Entry 9R0Y (X-ray diffraction, 1.27 A resolution); this record covers chains A and B.

# Chain A (and B)
Molecule: Metallo-beta-lactamase type 2
From: Klebsiella pneumoniae
Notes: EC 3.5.2.6; chain B of this document is another copy of the same molecule, construct and numbering; everything in this record applies to it too
UniProt: C7C422 (BLAN1_KLEPN); residue numbers follow UniProt; this construct covers 29-270
Amino-acid sequence (246 residues; each row starts with the number of its first residue):
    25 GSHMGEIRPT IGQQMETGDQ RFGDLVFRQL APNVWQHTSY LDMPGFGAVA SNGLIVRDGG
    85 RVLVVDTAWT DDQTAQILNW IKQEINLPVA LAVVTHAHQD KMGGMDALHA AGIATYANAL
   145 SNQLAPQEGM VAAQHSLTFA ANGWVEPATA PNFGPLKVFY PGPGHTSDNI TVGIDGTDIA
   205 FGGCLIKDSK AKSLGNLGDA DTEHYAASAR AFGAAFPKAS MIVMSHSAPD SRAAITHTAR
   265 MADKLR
Not modelled in the structure: 25-42 (chain B: 25-39)
Differences from the reference sequence: expression tag (25-28)
Metal / ion sites: Zn2+ site 1: H120, H122, H189 (together with N-naphthalen-2-yl-2-sulfanyl-ethanamide); Zn2+ site 2: D124, C208, H250 (together with N-naphthalen-2-yl-2-sulfanyl-ethanamide)
Small-molecule neighbours: N-naphthalen-2-yl-2-sulfanyl-ethanamide (A1JCK): M67, V73, W93, H120, H122, D124, H189, C208, H250
Swiss-Prot annotation at these positions:
  - binding site (Zn(2+)): H120, H122, D124, H189, C208, H250
  - binding site (substrate): K211, N220

# Interface between chain A and chain B
Contacting residue pairs - 47 pairs, chain A then chain B:
  A143(A) - F163(B)
  A143(A) - A165(B)
  L144(A) - Y184(B)
  L144(A) - P187(B)
  N146(A) - A165(B)
  Q147(A) - A165(B)
  Q147(A) - G167(B)
  Q147(A) - Y184(B)  hydrogen bond (side chain-backbone)
  Q147(A) - P185(B)
  Q147(A) - G186(B)
  L148(A) - P187(B)
  L148(A) - H228(B)
  Q151(A) - H228(B)
  Q151(A) - A231(B)
  E152(A) - H228(B)  salt bridge
  S160(A) - A165(B)
  T162(A) - T162(B)
  F163(A) - A143(B)
  A165(A) - A143(B)
  A165(A) - N146(B)
  A165(A) - Q147(B)
  A165(A) - S160(B)
  G167(A) - Q147(B)
  Y184(A) - L144(B)  hydrophobic
  Y184(A) - Q147(B)  hydrogen bond (backbone-side chain)
  P185(A) - Q147(B)
  G186(A) - Q147(B)
  P187(A) - L144(B)
  P187(A) - S191(B)
  S191(A) - P187(B)
  S191(A) - S191(B)
  G222(A) - A224(B)
  G222(A) - D225(B)
  G222(A) - T226(B)  hydrogen bond (backbone-backbone)
  G222(A) - E227(B)
  D223(A) - D225(B)
  A224(A) - G222(B)
  A224(A) - A224(B)
  D225(A) - G222(B)
  D225(A) - D223(B)
  T226(A) - G222(B)  hydrogen bond (backbone-backbone)
  E227(A) - G222(B)
  H228(A) - L148(B)
  H228(A) - Q151(B)
  H228(A) - E152(B)  salt bridge
  H228(A) - D223(B)
  A231(A) - Q151(B)
Also at the interface, not in a pair above, chain A (27 interface residues in all): A164, N166
Also at the interface, not in a pair above, chain B (27 interface residues in all): A164, N166

# Summary
The chain A/chain B interface involves 27 residues from each chain; the contacts include 4 hydrogen bonds and
2 salt bridges. Among the polar pairs are E152(A)-H228(B), Q147(A)-Y184(B) and G222(A)-T226(B). Bound to chain
A: N-naphthalen-2-yl-2-sulfanyl-ethanamide.
Both chains are Metallo-beta-lactamase type 2 (Klebsiella pneumoniae). Entry 9R0Y (Crystal structure of NDM-1
with thiol compound 22b) was determined by X-ray diffraction, deposited together with 9R0X.
